PDB entry 9D2B | electron microscopy, 3.08 A resolution | chains F and G of the 6 polymer chains in the assembly

== Chain F ==
Molecule: HAUS augmin like complex subunit 6 L homeolog isoform X1
From: Xenopus laevis
Reference sequence: A0A8J1MAE8 (A0A8J1MAE8_XENLA); the construct has insertions or renumbered stretches relative to UniProt, so the offset changes along the chain: 1-197 = UniProt 1-197; 219-268 = UniProt 198-247
Chain sequence (289 residues; each row starts with the number of its first residue; numbers below 1 keep their minus sign (Met-20 is residue -20)):
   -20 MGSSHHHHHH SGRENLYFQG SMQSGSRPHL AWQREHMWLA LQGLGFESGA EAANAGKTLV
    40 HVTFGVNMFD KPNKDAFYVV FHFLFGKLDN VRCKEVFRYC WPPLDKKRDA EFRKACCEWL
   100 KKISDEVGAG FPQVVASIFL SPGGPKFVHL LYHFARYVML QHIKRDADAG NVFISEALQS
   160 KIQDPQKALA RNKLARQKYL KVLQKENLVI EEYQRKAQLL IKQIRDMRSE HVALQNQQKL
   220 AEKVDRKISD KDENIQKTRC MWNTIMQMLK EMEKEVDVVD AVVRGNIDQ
Unresolved in the structure: -20 to 8, 192-268
Differences from the reference sequence: expression tag (-20 to 0); conflict His8 (Gln in A0A8J1MAE8), Val70 (Met in A0A8J1MAE8); insertion (198-218)

== Chain G ==
Molecule: HAUS augmin like complex subunit 7 S homeolog
From: Xenopus laevis
Reference sequence: B1H1T5 (B1H1T5_XENLA); numbering as in UniProt (aligned over 2-261)
Chain sequence (282 residues; row label = number of the first residue in the row; numbers below 1 keep their minus sign (Met-12 is residue -12)):
   -12 MADPWSHPQF EKGGTGGKEL GAAVELYERL QMLSCPCLEG VYLTDPQSIY ELLCTPSSHR
    48 LDILQWLCSR IYPPVQEQLS SLKESQTDTK VKEIAKLCFD LMLCHFDDLD LIRGHASPFK
   108 QISFIGQLLD VIQYPDTISS NVILESLSHS TEKNVVTCIR ENEELLKELF SSPHFQATLS
   168 PECNPWPADF KPLLNAEESL QKRATQSSKG KDMSNSVEAL LEISSSLKAL KEECVDLCSS
   228 VTDGDKVIQS LRLALTDFHQ LTIAFNQIYA NEFQWSHPQF EK
Unresolved in the structure: -12 to 141, 161-269
Differences from the reference sequence: expression tag (-12 to 1, 262-269)

== Interface between chain F and chain G ==
Contacting residue pairs (7; chain F residue first):
  Leu18(F) - Glu150(G)
  Leu18(F) - Leu153(G)  hydrophobic
  Leu18(F) - Phe157(G)  hydrophobic
  Asn171(F) - Asn149(G)  hydrogen bond
  Tyr178(F) - Leu152(G)  hydrogen bond (side chain-backbone)
  Tyr178(F) - Leu153(G)  hydrophobic
  Tyr178(F) - Leu156(G)
Also at the interface, not in a pair above, chain F (8 interface residues in all): Gln21, Gly22, Leu168, Arg175, Leu182
Also at the interface, not in a pair above, chain G (8 interface residues in all): Val142, Cys145

== In short ==
Chain F and chain G each contribute 8 residues to their interface, with 2 hydrogen bonds. Polar pairs include
Asn171(F)-Asn149(G) and Tyr178(F)-Leu152(G).
Chain F is HAUS augmin like complex subunit 6 L homeolog isoform X1 and chain G is HAUS augmin like complex
subunit 7 S homeolog, both from Xenopus laevis; the structure, Symmetry-expanded reconstruction of augmin T-II
bonsai on the microtubule, was determined by electron microscopy together with 9OLH from the same study.
